Entry 1FZ0 (X-ray diffraction, 2.07 A resolution); this record covers chains A and C of the 6 polymer chains in the assembly.

Chain A:
Name: Methane monooxygenase component A, alpha chain
From: Methylococcus capsulatus
Notes: EC 1.14.13.25
UniProtKB: P22869 (MEMA_METCA); residue numbers follow UniProt; this construct covers 1-527
Amino-acid sequence (527 residues; numbered 1 to 527; the number before each row is that of its first residue):
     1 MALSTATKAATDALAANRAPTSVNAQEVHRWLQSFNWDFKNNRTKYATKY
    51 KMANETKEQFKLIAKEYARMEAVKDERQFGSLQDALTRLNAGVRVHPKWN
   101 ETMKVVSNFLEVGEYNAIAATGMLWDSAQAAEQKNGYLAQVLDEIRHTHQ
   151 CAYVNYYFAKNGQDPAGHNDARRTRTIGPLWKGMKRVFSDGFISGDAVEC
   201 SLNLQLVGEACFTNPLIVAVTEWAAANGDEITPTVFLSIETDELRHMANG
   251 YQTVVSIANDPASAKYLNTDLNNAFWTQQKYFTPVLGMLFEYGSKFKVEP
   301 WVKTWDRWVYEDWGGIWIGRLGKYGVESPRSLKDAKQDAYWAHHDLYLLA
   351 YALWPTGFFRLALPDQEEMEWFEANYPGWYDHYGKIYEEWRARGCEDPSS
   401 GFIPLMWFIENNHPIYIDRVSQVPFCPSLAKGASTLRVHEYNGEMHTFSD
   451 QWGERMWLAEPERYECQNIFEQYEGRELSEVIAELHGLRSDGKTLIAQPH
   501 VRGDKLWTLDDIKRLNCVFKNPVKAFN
Not modelled in the structure: 1-16
Bound ions: Fe2+ site 1: Glu-114, Glu-144, His-147; Fe2+ site 2: Glu-209, Glu-243, His-246; Ca2+ near Asn-527 (its only coordinating residue here)
Curated features (UniProtKB/Swiss-Prot):
  - active site: Cys-151
  - binding site (Fe cation): Glu-114, Glu-144, His-147, Glu-209, Glu-243, His-246

Chain C:
Name: Methane monooxygenase component A, beta chain
From: Methylococcus capsulatus
Notes: EC 1.14.13.25
UniProtKB: P18798 (MEMB_METCA); residue numbers follow UniProt; this construct covers 1-389
Amino-acid sequence (389 residues; row label = number of the first residue in the row):
     1 MSMLGERRRGLTDPEMAAVILKALPEAPLDGNNKMGYFVTPRWKRLTEYE
    51 ALTVYAQPNADWIAGGLDWGDWTQKFHGGRPSWGNETTELRTVDWFKHRD
   101 PLRRWHAPYVKDKAEEWRYTDRFLQGYSADGQIRAMNPTWRDEFINRYWG
   151 AFLFNEYGLFNAHSQGAREALSDVTRVSLAFWGFDKIDIAQMIQLERGFL
   201 AKIVPGFDESTAVPKAEWTNGEVYKSARLAVEGLWQEVFDWNESAFSVHA
   251 VYDALFGQFVRREFFQRLAPRFGDNLTPFFINQAQTYFQIAKQGVQDLYY
   301 NCLGDDPEFSDYNRTVMRNWTGKWLEPTIAALRDFMGLFAKLPAGTTDKE
   351 EITASLYRVVDDWIEDYASRIDFKADRDQIVKAVLAGLK
Not modelled in the structure: 1
Sequence notes: conflict Arg-370 (Ala in P18798)
Bound ions: Ca2+ site 1 near Asp-348 (its only coordinating residue here); Ca2+ site 2: Asp-376, Asp-378

Interface between chain A and chain C:
Contacting residue pairs - 245 pairs, chain A then chain C:
  Arg-18(A) with Ser-128(C); Ala-129(C), hydrogen bond (side chain-backbone); Asp-130(C); Gly-131(C)
  Ala-19(A) with Ser-128(C)
  Pro-20(A) with Gln-125(C); Ser-128(C); Ala-129(C), hydrophobic
  Thr-21(A) with Leu-124(C); Gln-125(C), hydrogen bond (backbone-backbone); Ser-128(C), hydrogen bond (backbone-side chain); Phe-199(C); Lys-202(C); Ile-203(C)
  Ser-22(A) with Asp-121(C), hydrogen bond; Leu-124(C); Gln-125(C); Lys-202(C), hydrogen bond (backbone-side chain)
  Val-23(A) with Trp-117(C); Leu-195(C), hydrophobic; Gly-198(C); Phe-199(C)
  Glu-27(A) with Lys-202(C), salt bridge
  Val-28(A) with Gln-191(C); Gln-194(C); Leu-195(C), hydrophobic
  Trp-31(A) with Gln-194(C); Glu-209(C), hydrogen bond; Ser-210(C); Thr-211(C)
  Leu-32(A) with Gln-191(C)
  Ser-34(A) with Phe-154(C); Thr-211(C), hydrogen bond; Lys-215(C), hydrogen bond (backbone-side chain)
  Phe-35(A) with Leu-153(C), hydrophobic; Phe-154(C); Tyr-157(C)
  Asn-36(A) with Tyr-157(C); Lys-215(C), hydrogen bond (backbone-side chain); Trp-235(C)
  Trp-37(A) with Phe-154(C); Trp-218(C); Thr-219(C); Arg-228(C); Val-231(C), hydrophobic; Glu-232(C), hydrogen bond
  Phe-39(A) with Glu-232(C); Trp-235(C), hydrophobic; Gln-236(C)
  Asn-41(A) with Gln-236(C); Glu-237(C)
  Asn-42(A) with Trp-235(C); Gln-236(C), hydrogen bond
  Arg-43(A) with Gln-236(C), hydrogen bond (side chain-backbone); Phe-239(C)
  Lys-45(A) with Gln-165(C), hydrogen bond; Trp-235(C), hydrogen bond (side chain-backbone); Gln-236(C); Val-238(C), hydrogen bond (side chain-backbone); Phe-239(C)
  Tyr-46(A) with Arg-80(C); Gln-165(C); Arg-168(C); Glu-169(C), hydrogen bond
  Ile-63(A) with Gln-191(C)
  Ala-64(A) with Lys-113(C); Phe-184(C), hydrophobic; Asp-188(C); Gln-191(C), hydrogen bond (backbone-side chain)
  Lys-65(A) with Lys-113(C); Glu-116(C); Trp-117(C); Asp-188(C), salt bridge; Met-192(C); Gln-283(C), hydrogen bond; Tyr-287(C), hydrogen bond
  Glu-66(A) with Trp-117(C), hydrogen bond
  Tyr-67(A) with His-106(C), hydrogen bond; Phe-184(C), hydrophobic
  Ala-68(A) with Val-110(C); Lys-113(C); Ala-114(C)
  Arg-69(A) with Ala-114(C); Trp-117(C)
  Ala-72(A) with Val-110(C); Ala-114(C), hydrophobic
  Asp-75(A) with Ala-107(C); Val-110(C)
  Phe-79(A) with Trp-105(C), hydrophobic; Ala-107(C), hydrophobic
  Val-93(A) with Leu-24(C)
  Arg-94(A) with Leu-11(C); Ile-20(C); Leu-21(C)
  Val-95(A) with Ile-20(C); Leu-24(C)
  His-96(A) with Ile-20(C)
  Pro-97(A) with Ala-23(C)
  Val-112(A) with Pro-58(C), hydrophobic
  Tyr-115(A) with Gln-57(C), hydrogen bond; Trp-83(C), hydrophobic; Ser-172(C), hydrogen bond (side chain-backbone); Asp-173(C), hydrogen bond (side chain-backbone); Arg-176(C), hydrogen bond
  Asn-116(A) with Trp-83(C)
  Ile-118(A) with Arg-176(C)
  Ala-119(A) with Trp-83(C), hydrophobic; Ala-167(C); Arg-168(C); Arg-176(C)
  Gly-122(A) with Ser-164(C); Ala-167(C)
  Met-123(A) with Phe-76(C), hydrophobic; Arg-168(C), hydrogen bond
  Trp-125(A) with Phe-160(C), hydrophobic; Asn-161(C); His-163(C); Ser-164(C); Ala-167(C), hydrophobic
  Asp-126(A) with Ser-164(C), hydrogen bond; Gln-165(C)
  Ala-131(A) with Tyr-157(C)
  Lys-134(A) with Tyr-157(C); Asn-161(C)
  Leu-138(A) with Phe-160(C), hydrophobic; Phe-184(C), hydrophobic
  Leu-142(A) with His-106(C), hydrogen bond (backbone-side chain); Phe-181(C), hydrophobic; Phe-184(C), hydrophobic
  Ile-145(A) with Ala-180(C), hydrophobic
  Arg-146(A) with His-106(C)
  His-149(A) with Leu-52(C); Thr-53(C), hydrogen bond; Trp-105(C); His-106(C), hydrogen bond (side chain-backbone)
  Ala-152(A) with Met-35(C); Leu-52(C)
  Tyr-153(A) with Glu-48(C); Leu-52(C)
  Tyr-156(A) with Met-35(C), hydrophobic; Glu-48(C); Ala-51(C), hydrophobic; Leu-52(C), hydrophobic
  Ala-159(A) with Asn-33(C)
  Lys-160(A) with Asn-33(C), hydrogen bond (backbone-backbone)
  Gly-162(A) with Pro-28(C)
  Gln-163(A) with Leu-24(C); Pro-25(C); Pro-28(C); Leu-29(C), hydrogen bond (backbone-backbone)
  Asp-164(A) with Leu-29(C)
  Pro-165(A) with Asp-30(C); Asn-32(C); Asn-33(C)
  Ala-166(A) with Asp-30(C)
  His-168(A) with Met-35(C)
  Asn-169(A) with Asn-32(C), hydrogen bond (side chain-backbone); Lys-34(C); Met-35(C); Gly-36(C), hydrogen bond (backbone-backbone); Tyr-37(C); Phe-38(C)
  Asp-170(A) with Tyr-37(C), hydrogen bond; Phe-38(C)
  Arg-172(A) with Met-35(C); Ala-51(C), hydrogen bond (side chain-backbone); Leu-52(C), hydrogen bond (side chain-backbone); Thr-53(C), hydrogen bond (side chain-backbone); Val-54(C), hydrogen bond (side chain-backbone); Tyr-55(C); Ala-56(C)
  Arg-173(A) with Tyr-37(C), hydrogen bond; Phe-38(C); Leu-67(C)
  Arg-175(A) with Tyr-55(C); Ala-56(C); Pro-58(C)
  Thr-176(A) with Asp-68(C); Trp-69(C), hydrogen bond (backbone-side chain)
  Trp-181(A) with Pro-58(C), hydrophobic; Asp-68(C), hydrogen bond
  Lys-182(A) with Trp-69(C), hydrogen bond (side chain-backbone); Thr-73(C)
  Lys-185(A) with Asp-68(C), salt bridge; Thr-73(C)
  Arg-186(A) with Thr-73(C), hydrogen bond (backbone-side chain); Gln-74(C), hydrogen bond
  Asp-190(A) with Trp-72(C); Thr-73(C), hydrogen bond; Gln-74(C); Ser-82(C), hydrogen bond
  Gly-191(A) with Gln-74(C)
  Ile-193(A) with Phe-76(C); Ser-82(C); Trp-83(C); Arg-168(C), hydrogen bond (backbone-side chain)
  Ser-194(A) with Gln-74(C), hydrogen bond (backbone-side chain); Lys-75(C); Phe-76(C); Ser-82(C), hydrogen bond
  Gly-195(A) with Phe-76(C)
  Glu-222(A) with Arg-7(C), salt bridge
  Ala-225(A) with Arg-9(C); Gly-10(C), hydrogen bond (backbone-backbone)
  Ala-226(A) with Gly-10(C); Met-16(C)
  Asn-227(A) with Ile-20(C)
  Gly-228(A) with Gly-10(C); Leu-11(C); Ile-20(C)
  Glu-230(A) with Arg-9(C), salt bridge; Leu-11(C)
  Phe-296(A) with Met-16(C), hydrophobic; Val-19(C), hydrophobic
  Arg-360(A) with Leu-29(C)
  Gln-422(A) with Thr-73(C)
  Glu-460(A) with His-77(C), salt bridge
  Glu-462(A) with Lys-75(C); His-77(C); Gly-78(C), hydrogen bond (side chain-backbone); Gly-79(C)
  Arg-463(A) with Thr-73(C); Gln-74(C); Lys-75(C), hydrogen bond (side chain-backbone); Phe-76(C); His-77(C), hydrogen bond
  Tyr-464(A) with Thr-73(C); Gln-74(C), hydrogen bond
  Glu-465(A) with Asp-71(C); Lys-75(C), salt bridge
  Cys-466(A) with Asp-71(C); Trp-72(C); Thr-73(C)
  Gln-467(A) with Trp-69(C); Gly-70(C); Asp-71(C), hydrogen bond (side chain-backbone)
  Asn-468(A) with Trp-69(C)
  Ile-469(A) with Trp-69(C), hydrophobic
  Gln-472(A) with Trp-69(C)
  Tyr-473(A) with Trp-69(C)
  Arg-489(A) with Leu-29(C), hydrogen bond (side chain-backbone); Asp-30(C)
  Ser-490(A) with Asp-30(C), hydrogen bond; Asn-32(C)
  Gly-503(A) with Leu-29(C)
Interface residues without a listed pair, chain A (115 interface residues in all): Ala-25, Asp-38, Leu-62, Glu-71, Leu-89, Glu-111, Asn-135, Thr-148, Asn-155, Ser-189, Glu-199, Lys-295, Val-420, Leu-485, Arg-502
Interface residues without a listed pair, chain C (115 interface residues in all): Arg-8, Ala-27, Gly-31, Pro-81, Tyr-109, Lys-111, Arg-118, Arg-134, Gly-158, Val-177, Ile-187, Ala-190

Summary:
The chain A/chain C interface involves 115 residues from each chain, with 58 hydrogen bonds and 7 salt
bridges. Polar pairs include Glu-27(A)/Lys-202(C), Lys-65(A)/Asp-188(C) and Lys-185(A)/Asp-68(C). From
UniProt: active-site residue Cys-151(A) and 6 Fe cation-binding residues on chain A.
Here chain A is Methane monooxygenase component A, alpha chain and chain C is Methane monooxygenase component
A, beta chain, both from Methylococcus capsulatus. Entry 1FZ0 (Methane monooxygenase hydroxylase, form II
mixed-valent grown anaerobically) was determined by X-ray diffraction together with 1FYZ, 1FZ1, 1FZ2, 1FZ3,
1FZ4 and 1FZ5 from the same study.
